Entry 7D3R (electron microscopy, 3.49 A resolution); this record covers chains 1 and 2 of the 6 polymer chains in the assembly.

== Chain 1 ==
Name: A/wh/cha/09 VP1
Source organism: Foot-and-mouth disease virus
Chain sequence (212 residues; each row starts with the number of its first residue):
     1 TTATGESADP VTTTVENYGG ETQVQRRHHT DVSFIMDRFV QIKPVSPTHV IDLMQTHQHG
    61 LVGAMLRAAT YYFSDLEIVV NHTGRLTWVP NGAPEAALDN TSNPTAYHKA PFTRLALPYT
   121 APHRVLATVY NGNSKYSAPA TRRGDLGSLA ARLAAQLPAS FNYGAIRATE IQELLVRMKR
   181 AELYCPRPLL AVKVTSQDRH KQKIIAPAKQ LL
Disordered / not traced: 137-152, 203-212
Reported in the primary citation:
  - mutagenesis - D52A, P94A, E95A, P158A: decreased growth
  - mutagenesis - L157A: increased growth

== Chain 2 ==
Name: A/wh/cha/09 VP2
Source organism: Foot-and-mouth disease virus
Chain sequence (218 residues; each row starts with the number of its first residue):
     1 DKKTEETTLL EDRILTTRNG HTTSTTQSSV GVTYGYSTGE DHVSGPNTSG LETRVVQAER
    61 FFKKHLFDWT TDKPFGHIEK LELPTDHKGV YGQLVDSFAY MRNGWDVEVS AVGNQFNGGC
   121 LLVAMVPEFK EFTTREKYQL TLFPHQFISP RTNMTAHITV PYLGVNRYDQ YNKHKPWTLV
   181 VMVVSPLTTS SIGASQIKVY TNIAPTHVHV AGELPSKE
Disordered / not traced: 1-12

== Interface between chain 1 and chain 2 ==
Contacting residue pairs (51; chain 1 residue first):
  Thr-4(1) with Val-30(2)
  Glu-6(1) with Val-30(2); Gln-146(2); Phe-147(2), hydrogen bond (backbone-backbone); Ser-149(2); Thr-152(2), hydrogen bond; Asn-153(2)
  Ser-7(1) with Val-30(2), hydrogen bond (side chain-backbone); Thr-33(2), hydrogen bond (backbone-side chain)
  Ala-8(1) with His-145(2)
  Thr-70(1) with Glu-128(2)
  Tyr-71(1) with Glu-128(2), hydrogen bond; Leu-163(2); Gly-164(2); Val-165(2), hydrophobic
  His-123(1) with Val-165(2); Asn-166(2)
  Arg-124(1) with Asp-41(2), salt bridge; Gly-164(2), hydrogen bond (side chain-backbone); Val-165(2), hydrogen bond (backbone-backbone); Asn-166(2); Arg-167(2)
  Val-125(1) with Val-165(2)
  Ala-127(1) with Val-165(2), hydrophobic
  Val-129(1) with Glu-128(2); Lys-130(2)
  Tyr-130(1) with Glu-128(2); His-174(2), hydrogen bond (backbone-side chain)
  Asn-131(1) with Glu-128(2); Phe-129(2); His-174(2); Lys-175(2), hydrogen bond (side chain-backbone); Thr-178(2)
  Gly-132(1) with Lys-173(2); His-174(2)
  Asn-133(1) with Lys-173(2), hydrogen bond (backbone-backbone)
  Tyr-136(1) with Gln-170(2), hydrogen bond; Lys-173(2)
  Cys-185(1) with Leu-163(2), hydrophobic
  Pro-186(1) with Leu-142(2); Phe-143(2)
  Arg-187(1) with Pro-127(2), hydrogen bond (side chain-backbone); Glu-128(2), hydrogen bond (side chain-backbone)
  Pro-188(1) with Glu-136(2); Gln-139(2)
  Leu-189(1) with Gln-139(2), hydrogen bond (backbone-side chain)
  Leu-190(1) with Arg-135(2); Glu-136(2); Gln-139(2), hydrogen bond (backbone-side chain)
  Ala-191(1) with Arg-135(2), hydrogen bond (backbone-side chain)
  Lys-193(1) with Arg-135(2)
Interface residues without a listed pair, chain 1 (28 interface residues in all): Gly-5, Leu-126, Phe-161, Val-192
Interface residues without a listed pair, chain 2 (35 interface residues in all): Tyr-36, Glu-82, Val-126, Phe-132, Thr-133, Tyr-162, Asn-172

== Summary ==
28 residues of chain 1 face 35 of chain 2 across their interface; the contacts include 16 hydrogen bonds and 1
salt bridge. Among the polar pairs are Arg-124(1)/Asp-41(2), Glu-6(1)/Thr-152(2) and Ser-7(1)/Val-30(2). The
paper reports that D52A, P94A and E95A of chain 1, among others, reduce growth; L157A of chain 1 increases
growth.
Here chain 1 is A/wh/cha/09 VP1 and chain 2 is A/wh/cha/09 VP2, both from Foot-and-mouth disease virus. Entry
7D3R (Foot and mouth disease virus A/wh/cha/09-bound the single chain fragme antibody R50) was determined by
electron microscopy together with 7D3K, 7D3L and 7D3M from the same study.
